6QLF - chains P and Q of the 8 polymer chains in the assembly; structure by electron microscopy, 3.45 A resolution.

[Chain P]
Molecule: Inner kinetochore subunit CTF19
From: Saccharomyces cerevisiae
UniProtKB: Q02732 (CENPP_YEAST); residue numbers follow UniProt; this construct covers 1-369
Amino-acid sequence (369 residues; row label = number of the first residue in the row):
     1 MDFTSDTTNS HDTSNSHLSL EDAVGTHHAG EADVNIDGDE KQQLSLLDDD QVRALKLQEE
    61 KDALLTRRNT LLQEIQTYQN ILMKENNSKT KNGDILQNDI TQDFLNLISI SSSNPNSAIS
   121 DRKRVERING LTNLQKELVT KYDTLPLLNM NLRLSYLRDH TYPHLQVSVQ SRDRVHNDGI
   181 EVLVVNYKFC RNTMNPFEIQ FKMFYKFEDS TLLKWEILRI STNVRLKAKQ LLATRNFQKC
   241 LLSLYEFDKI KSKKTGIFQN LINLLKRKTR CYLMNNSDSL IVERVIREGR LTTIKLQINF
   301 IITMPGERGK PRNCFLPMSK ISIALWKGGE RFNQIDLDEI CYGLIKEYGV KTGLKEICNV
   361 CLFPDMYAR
Disordered / not traced: 1-123, 177-178, 286-292, 308-313, 367-369

[Chain Q]
Molecule: Inner kinetochore subunit OKP1
From: Saccharomyces cerevisiae
UniProtKB: P53298 (CENPQ_YEAST); residues 1-406 here = UniProt positions 1-406
Amino-acid sequence (406 residues; row label = number of the first residue in the row):
     1 MAADRDNFLQ NIENDSINNG QAMDLSPNRS SSESDSSILM NVNDIKTLRL DVAPEAKSTQ
    61 SKKSLFYENS DDAEEGEIEE RTNKEEGQYH HKGSKQLRFE VGKESTGKLQ SHLSDGSATS
   121 GEGNVRPWEF RKVIQAEYRE RLPRNYELKH WKKPSKIMIG SILRLLETNT VSALDSVFEK
   181 YEKEMNQMTH GDNNEVKRIY SKKERLLEII LTKIKKKLRQ AKFPSRISER DLDIEYIYSK
   241 RQFIQNRYSQ ELQNNERLEA ILSREQNLLE ETRKLCMNLK TNNKKRLTEK LIQKDLHPVL
   301 NKAMEYTYGL ESTNGFMHPD GPVTFRNDSH ELNLMLNDPI KSTADVRLDK EEVLSLLPSL
   361 KEYTKKSKEL KETMGQMISD SHEEEIKEVF VPHHESHQDK TEEDIH
Disordered / not traced: 1-160, 191-192, 220-228, 304-319, 392-406

[Interface between chain P and chain Q]
Pairs across the interface - 32 pairs, chain P then chain Q:
  Ile-250(P) / Leu-332(Q)
  Ile-250(P) / Asn-333(Q)
  Lys-253(P) / Glu-331(Q)  salt bridge
  Lys-253(P) / Leu-332(Q)
  Phe-300(P) / Leu-332(Q)  hydrophobic
  Pro-317(P) / Asn-333(Q)
  Met-318(P) / Asn-333(Q)
  Met-318(P) / Met-335(Q)  hydrophobic
  Ser-319(P) / Leu-332(Q)  hydrogen bond (side chain-backbone)
  Ser-319(P) / Asn-333(Q)  hydrogen bond (backbone-backbone)
  Ser-319(P) / Leu-334(Q)
  Ser-319(P) / Met-335(Q)  hydrogen bond (backbone-backbone)
  Lys-320(P) / Met-335(Q)  hydrogen bond (side chain-backbone)
  Ile-321(P) / Leu-334(Q)  hydrophobic
  Asp-338(P) / Asn-337(Q)
  Tyr-342(P) / Leu-336(Q)  hydrophobic
  Tyr-342(P) / Pro-339(Q)  hydrophobic
  Ile-345(P) / Phe-325(Q)
  Ile-345(P) / Leu-336(Q)  hydrophobic
  Lys-346(P) / Phe-325(Q)
  Glu-347(P) / Lys-302(Q)
  Glu-347(P) / Gly-321(Q)
  Glu-347(P) / Pro-322(Q)
  Tyr-348(P) / Pro-298(Q)  hydrogen bond (side chain-backbone)
  Tyr-348(P) / Val-299(Q)
  Tyr-348(P) / Asn-301(Q)
  Tyr-348(P) / Lys-302(Q)
  Tyr-348(P) / Gly-321(Q)
  Tyr-348(P) / Thr-324(Q)
  Val-350(P) / Asp-328(Q)
  Val-350(P) / Leu-334(Q)  hydrophobic
  Met-366(P) / His-297(Q)
Other interface residues (no listed pair), chain P (20 interface residues in all): Leu-316, Ile-335, Gly-349, Val-360
Other interface residues (no listed pair), chain Q (19 interface residues in all): Leu-348

[Summary]
20 residues of chain P and 19 residues of chain Q are in contact, with 5 hydrogen bonds and 1 salt bridge.
Polar contacts include Lys-253(P)/Glu-331(Q), Ser-319(P)/Leu-332(Q) and Lys-320(P)/Met-335(Q).
Here chain P is Inner kinetochore subunit CTF19 and chain Q is Inner kinetochore subunit OKP1, both from
Saccharomyces cerevisiae. Entry 6QLF (Structure of inner kinetochore CCAN complex with mask1) was determined
by electron microscopy (same publication as 6QLD and 6QLE).
